PDB entry 5DGN | X-ray diffraction, 2.08 A resolution | chain F

# Chain F
Protein: Farnesyl pyrophosphate synthase
Source organism: Homo sapiens
Notes: EC 2.5.1.10, 2.5.1.1
Reference sequence: P14324 (FPPS_HUMAN); residues 6-353 here correspond to UniProt positions 72-419 (UniProt number = residue number + 66)
Amino-acid sequence (350 residues; numbered 4 to 353; the number before each row is that of its first residue):
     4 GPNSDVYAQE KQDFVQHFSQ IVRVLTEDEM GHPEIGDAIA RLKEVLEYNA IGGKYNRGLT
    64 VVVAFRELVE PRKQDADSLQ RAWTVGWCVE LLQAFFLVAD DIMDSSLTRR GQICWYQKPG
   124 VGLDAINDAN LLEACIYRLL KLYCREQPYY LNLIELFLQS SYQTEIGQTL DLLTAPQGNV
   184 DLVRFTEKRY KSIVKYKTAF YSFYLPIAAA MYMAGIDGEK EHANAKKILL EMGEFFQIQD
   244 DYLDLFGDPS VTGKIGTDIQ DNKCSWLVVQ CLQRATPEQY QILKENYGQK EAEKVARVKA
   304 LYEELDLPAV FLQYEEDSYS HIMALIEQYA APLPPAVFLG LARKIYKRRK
Unresolved in the structure: 4-7, 351-353
Sequence notes: expression tag (4-5)
Small-molecule neighbours: 59Y (8-(naphthalen-1-yl)quinoline-2-carboxylic acid): Tyr-10, Lys-57, Tyr-58, Asn-59, Arg-60, Thr-63, Gln-96, Ser-205, Phe-206, Phe-239, Leu-344, Lys-347, Ile-348

# In short
Chain F binds compound 59Y.
Chain F is Farnesyl pyrophosphate synthase (Homo sapiens); the structure, Crystal structure of human FPPS in
complex with compound 13, was determined by X-ray diffraction together with 5DJV, 5DIQ, 5DJP and 5DJR from the
same study.
